6FKJ - chains D and E of the 6 polymer chains in the assembly; structure by X-ray diffraction, 2.15 A resolution.

[Chain D]
Name: Tubulin beta-2B chain
Source organism: Bos taurus
Reference sequence: Q6B856 (TBB2B_BOVIN); the author numbering skips numbers that UniProt does not, so the offset changes along the chain: 1-42 = UniProt 1-42; 45-360 = UniProt 43-358; 369-455 = UniProt 359-445
Chain sequence (445 residues; each row starts with the number of its first residue; note: 10 numbers in that range are skipped by the numbering (no residue carries them; nothing is unmodelled there)):
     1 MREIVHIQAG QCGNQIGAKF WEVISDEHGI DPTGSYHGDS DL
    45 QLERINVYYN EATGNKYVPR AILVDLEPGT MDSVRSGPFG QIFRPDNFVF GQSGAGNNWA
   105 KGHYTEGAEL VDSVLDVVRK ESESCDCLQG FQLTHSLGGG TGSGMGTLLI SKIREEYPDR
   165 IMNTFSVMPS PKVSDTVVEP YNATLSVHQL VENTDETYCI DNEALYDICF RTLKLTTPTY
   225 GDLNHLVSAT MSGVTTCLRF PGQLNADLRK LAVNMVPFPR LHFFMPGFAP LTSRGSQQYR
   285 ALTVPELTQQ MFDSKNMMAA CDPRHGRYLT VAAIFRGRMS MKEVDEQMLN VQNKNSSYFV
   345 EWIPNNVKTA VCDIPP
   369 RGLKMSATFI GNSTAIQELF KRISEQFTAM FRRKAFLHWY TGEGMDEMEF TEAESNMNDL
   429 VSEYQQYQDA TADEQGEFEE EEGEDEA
Disordered / not traced: 1, 281-284, 441-455
Metal / ion sites: Mg2+: Q11 (together with GDP)
Ligand contacts:
  - kni-10075 (DLW; (5S)-2-[(E)-N-(2-ethoxyphenyl)-C-methyl-carbonimidoyl]-3-oxidanyl-5-phenyl-cyclohex-2-en-1-one): I4, Y52, Q136, N167, F169, E200, Y202, V238, T239, C241, L242, L248, L252, K254, L255, N258, M259, A316, A317, I318, K352, T353, A354, I378
  - GDP (guanosine-5'-diphosphate): G10, Q11, C12, Q15, I16, D69, A99, N101, S140, G142, G143, G144, T145, G146, V171, P173, V177, D179, E183, N206, L209, Y224, L227, N228
Reported in the primary citation:
  - binding site for kni-10075: I4, Y52, Q136, N167, F169, E200, Y202, V238, T239, C241, L242, L248, L252, L255, N258, M259, A317, K352, A354

[Chain E]
Name: Stathmin-4
Source organism: Rattus norvegicus
Reference sequence: P63043 (STMN4_RAT), isoform P63043-3; residues 3-145 here correspond to UniProt positions 74-216 (UniProt number = residue number + 71)
Chain sequence (143 residues; numbered 3 to 145; the number before each row is that of its first residue):
     3 MADMEVIELN KCTSGQSFEV ILKPPSFDGV PEFNASLPRR RDPSLEEIQK KLEAAEERRK
    63 YQEAELLKHL AEKREHEREV IQKAIEENNN FIKMAKEKLA QKMESNKENR EAHLAAMLER
   123 LQEKDKHAEE VRKNKELKEE ASR
Disordered / not traced: 3-5, 28-43, 144-145
Construct notes: conflict M3 (Ile74 in P63043), A4 (Ser75 in P63043)

[How chain D and chain E interact]
Contacting residue pairs - 22 pairs, chain D then chain E:
  Y108(D) - H129(E)  hydrogen bond
  Y108(D) - V133(E)  hydrophobic
  Y108(D) - R134(E)  hydrogen bond (backbone-side chain)
  T109(D) - K137(E)
  A112(D) - R134(E)
  S155(D) - L123(E)
  K156(D) - D127(E)  salt bridge
  R158(D) - L123(E)
  E159(D) - L120(E)
  E159(D) - L123(E)
  E159(D) - D127(E)
  P162(D) - L116(E)  hydrophobic
  Q193(D) - K126(E)  hydrogen bond
  T409(D) - K140(E)
  G410(D) - K137(E)
  E411(D) - V133(E)
  E411(D) - K137(E)  salt bridge
  G412(D) - V133(E)
  G412(D) - N136(E)
  G412(D) - K137(E)
  M413(D) - V133(E)
  E417(D) - H129(E)  salt bridge
Also at the interface, not in a pair above, chain D (17 interface residues in all): D163, N197
Also at the interface, not in a pair above, chain E (15 interface residues in all): R112, M119, Q124, A130

[In short]
Chain D and chain E form an interface of 17 and 15 residues respectively, with 3 hydrogen bonds and 3 salt
bridges. Polar contacts include K156(D)-D127(E), E411(D)-K137(E) and E417(D)-H129(E). Ligands of chain D:
kni-10075 and GDP. From the paper: a binding site for kni-10075 at I4(D), Y52(D) and Q136(D) among others.
Here chain D is Tubulin beta-2B chain (Bos taurus) and chain E is Stathmin-4 (Rattus norvegicus). Entry 6FKJ
(Tubulin-TUB075 complex) was determined by X-ray diffraction (same publication as 6FKL).
